2AGX - chains A and B of the 4 polymer chains in the assembly; structure by X-ray diffraction, 2.20 A resolution.

== Chain A (and B) ==
Name: Aromatic amine dehydrogenase
Source organism: Alcaligenes faecalis
Notes: EC 1.4.99.4; chain B of this document is another copy of the same molecule, construct and numbering; everything in this record applies to it too
UniProtKB: P84888 (AAUB_ALCFA); residues 73-432 here correspond to UniProt positions 30-389 (UniProt number = residue number - 43)
Sequence (361 residues; numbered 73 to 433; the number before each row is that of its first residue):
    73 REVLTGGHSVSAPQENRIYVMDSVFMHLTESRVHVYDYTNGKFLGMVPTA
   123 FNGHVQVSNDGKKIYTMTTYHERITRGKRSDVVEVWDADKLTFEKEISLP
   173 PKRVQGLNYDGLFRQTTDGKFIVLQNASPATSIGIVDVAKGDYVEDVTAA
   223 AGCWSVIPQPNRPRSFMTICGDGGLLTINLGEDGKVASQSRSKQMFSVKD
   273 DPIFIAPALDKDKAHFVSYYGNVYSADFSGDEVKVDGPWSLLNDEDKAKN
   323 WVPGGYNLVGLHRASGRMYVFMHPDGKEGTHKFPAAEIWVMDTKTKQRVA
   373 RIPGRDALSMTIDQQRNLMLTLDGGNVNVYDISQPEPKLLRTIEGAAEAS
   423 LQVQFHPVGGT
Disordered / not traced: 432-433
Disulfides: Cys225-Cys242
Small-molecule neighbours: 2-(1H-indol-3-yl)ethanimine (TSH): Phe97, Leu100, Phe123, Asn124, Gln177, Gly178, Leu179

== How chain A and chain B interact ==
Residue-residue contacts (32; chain A residue first):
  Val96(A) - His99(B)
  Met98(A) - Glu102(B)
  His99(A) - Val96(B)
  His99(A) - Glu102(B)  salt bridge
  His99(A) - Arg104(B)  hydrogen bond
  His99(A) - Glu420(B)  salt bridge
  Leu100(A) - Glu102(B)  hydrogen bond (backbone-side chain)
  Thr101(A) - Glu102(B)  hydrogen bond
  Glu102(A) - Met98(B)
  Glu102(A) - His99(B)  salt bridge
  Glu102(A) - Leu100(B)  hydrogen bond (side chain-backbone)
  Glu102(A) - Thr101(B)  hydrogen bond
  Arg104(A) - His99(B)
  Pro120(A) - Thr147(B)
  Ala122(A) - Ile146(B)  hydrophobic
  Tyr142(A) - Arg145(B)
  Tyr142(A) - Ile146(B)  hydrophobic
  Arg145(A) - Tyr142(B)
  Arg145(A) - Ser152(B)
  Arg145(A) - Glu168(B)  salt bridge
  Ile146(A) - Ala122(B)  hydrophobic
  Ile146(A) - Tyr142(B)  hydrophobic
  Thr147(A) - Pro120(B)
  Arg148(A) - Glu156(B)  salt bridge
  Arg148(A) - Phe165(B)
  Arg148(A) - Glu168(B)  salt bridge
  Ser152(A) - Arg145(B)
  Glu156(A) - Arg148(B)  salt bridge
  Phe165(A) - Arg148(B)
  Glu168(A) - Arg145(B)  salt bridge
  Glu168(A) - Arg148(B)  salt bridge
  Glu420(A) - His99(B)  salt bridge
Also at the interface, not in a pair above, chain A (20 interface residues in all): Glu144
Also at the interface, not in a pair above, chain B (20 interface residues in all): Glu144

== In short ==
Chain A and chain B each contribute 20 residues to their interface; the contacts include 5 hydrogen bonds and
10 salt bridges. Polar contacts include His99(A)-Glu102(B), His99(A)-Glu420(B) and Arg145(A)-Glu168(B). Bound
to chain A: 2-(1H-indol-3-yl)ethanimine.
Chain A and chain B are both Aromatic amine dehydrogenase (Alcaligenes faecalis); the structure, Crystal
structure of the Schiff base intermediate in the reductive half-reaction of aromatic amine dehydrogenase
(AADH) ..., was determined by X-ray diffraction together with 2AGL, 2AGW, 2AGY, 2AGZ, 2AH0 and 2AH1 from the
same study.
